5MPS - chains 5 and C of the 30 polymer chains in the assembly; structure by electron microscopy, 3.85 A resolution.

[Chain 5]
Molecule: U5 snRNA
Organism: Saccharomyces cerevisiae
Sequence (179 nucleotides; row label = number of the first residue in the row):
     1 AAGCAGCUUU ACAGAUCAAU GGCGGAGGGA GGUCAACAUC AAGAACUGUG GGCCUUUUAU
    61 UGCCUAUAGA ACUUAUAACG AACAUGGUUC UUGCCUUUUA CCAGAACCAU CCGGGUGUUG
   121 UCUCCAUAGA AACAGGUAAA GCUGUCCGUU ACUGUGGGCU UGCCAUAUUU UUUGGAACU
Unresolved in the structure: 1-3, 54-61, 146-166, 174-179

[Chain C]
Name: Pre-mRNA-splicing factor SNU114
Organism: Saccharomyces cerevisiae
UniProtKB: P36048 (SN114_YEAST); numbering as in UniProt; present here: 1-769, 774-1008
Amino-acid sequence (1008 residues; numbered 1 to 1008 plus 3 insertion-coded residues; 3 numbers in that range are skipped by the numbering (no residue carries them; nothing is unmodelled there); the number before each row is that of its first residue; a row labelled like 769A-769C holds insertion residues (769A, then the next letters in order)):
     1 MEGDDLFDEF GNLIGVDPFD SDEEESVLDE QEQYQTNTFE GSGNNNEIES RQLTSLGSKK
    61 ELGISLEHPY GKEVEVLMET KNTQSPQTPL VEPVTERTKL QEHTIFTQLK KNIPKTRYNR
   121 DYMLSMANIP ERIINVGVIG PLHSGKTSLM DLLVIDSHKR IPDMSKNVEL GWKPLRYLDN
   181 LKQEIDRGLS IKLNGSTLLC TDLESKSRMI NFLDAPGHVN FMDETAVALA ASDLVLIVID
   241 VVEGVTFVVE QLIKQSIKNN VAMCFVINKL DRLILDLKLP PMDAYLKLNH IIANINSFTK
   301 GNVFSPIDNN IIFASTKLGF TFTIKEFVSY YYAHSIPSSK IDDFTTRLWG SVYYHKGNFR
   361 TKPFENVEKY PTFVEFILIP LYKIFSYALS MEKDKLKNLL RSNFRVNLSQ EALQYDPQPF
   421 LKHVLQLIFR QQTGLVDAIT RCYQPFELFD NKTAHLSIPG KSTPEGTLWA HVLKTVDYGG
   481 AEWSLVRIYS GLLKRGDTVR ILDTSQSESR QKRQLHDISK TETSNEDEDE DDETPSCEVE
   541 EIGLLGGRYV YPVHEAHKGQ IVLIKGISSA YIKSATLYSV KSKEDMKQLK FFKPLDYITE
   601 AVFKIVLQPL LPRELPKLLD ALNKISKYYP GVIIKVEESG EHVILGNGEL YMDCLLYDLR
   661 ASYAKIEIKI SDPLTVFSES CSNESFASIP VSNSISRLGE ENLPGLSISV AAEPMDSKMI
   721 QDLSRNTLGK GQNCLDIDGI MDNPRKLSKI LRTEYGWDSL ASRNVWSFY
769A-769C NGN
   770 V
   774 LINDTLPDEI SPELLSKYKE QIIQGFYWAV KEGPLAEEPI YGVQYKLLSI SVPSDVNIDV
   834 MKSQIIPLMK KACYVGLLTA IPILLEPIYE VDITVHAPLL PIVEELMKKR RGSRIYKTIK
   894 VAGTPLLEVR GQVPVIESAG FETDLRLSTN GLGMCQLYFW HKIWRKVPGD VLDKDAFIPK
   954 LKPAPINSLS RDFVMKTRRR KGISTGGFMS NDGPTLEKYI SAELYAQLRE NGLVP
Unresolved in the structure: 1-72, 516-531, 694-707, 726-743, 769A-769C, 998-1008
Ligand contacts: GTP (guanosine-5'-triphosphate): Pro141, Leu142, His143, Ser144, Gly145, Lys146, Thr147, Ser148, Pro174, Arg176, Leu189, Ser190, Ala215, Pro216, Gly217, His218, Asn268, Lys269, Asp271, Arg272, Ser315, Thr316, Lys317

[Chain 5 / chain C interface]
Pairs across the interface (21):
  G43(5) - Glu102(C)  phosphate contact
  G43(5) - Leu109(C)  sugar contact
  G43(5) - Lys110(C)  hydrogen bond to the base
  A44(5) - Glu102(C)  phosphate contact
  A44(5) - His103(C)  salt bridge to the phosphate
  A44(5) - Gln108(C)  hydrogen bond to the sugar
  A44(5) - Pro162(C)  base contact
  A44(5) - Asp163(C)  base contact
  A45(5) - Gln108(C)  phosphate contact
  A45(5) - Lys110(C)  phosphate contact
  A68(5) - Lys115(C)  salt bridge to the phosphate
  A70(5) - Arg160(C)  hydrogen bond to the base
  A71(5) - Arg160(C)  salt bridge to the phosphate
  C72(5) - Lys166(C)  phosphate contact
  U74(5) - Asn167(C)  sugar contact
  A75(5) - Asn167(C)  phosphate contact
  A75(5) - Lys173(C)  salt bridge to the phosphate
  A75(5) - Ile185(C)  sugar contact
  U76(5) - Lys173(C)  salt bridge to the phosphate
  U76(5) - Arg176(C)  salt bridge to the phosphate
  G141(5) - Arg401(C)  sugar contact
Interface residues without a listed pair, chain 5 (15 interface residues in all): C46, U73, A77, C142
Interface residues without a listed pair, chain C (22 interface residues in all): Leu100, Phe106, Thr107, Asn112, Ser165, Lys182, Asp186

[In short]
15 residues of chain 5 and 22 residues of chain C are in contact, with 3 hydrogen bonds and 6 salt bridges.
Polar contacts include G43(5)-Lys110(C), A70(5)-Arg160(C) and A44(5)-Gln108(C). Chain C binds GTP.
Chain 5 is U5 snRNA and chain C is Pre-mRNA-splicing factor SNU114, both from Saccharomyces cerevisiae; the
structure, Structure of a spliceosome remodeled for exon ligation, was determined by electron microscopy,
deposited together with 5MQ0.
